PDB entry 9NH8 | electron microscopy, 3.20 A resolution | chains D and I of the 12 polymer chains in the assembly

[Chain D]
Molecule: Histone H2B 1.1
Organism: Xenopus laevis
UniProt: P02281 (H2B11_XENLA); residues 1-122 here correspond to UniProt positions 5-126 (UniProt number = residue number + 4)
Sequence (123 residues; each row starts with the number of its first residue; numbering starts at 0):
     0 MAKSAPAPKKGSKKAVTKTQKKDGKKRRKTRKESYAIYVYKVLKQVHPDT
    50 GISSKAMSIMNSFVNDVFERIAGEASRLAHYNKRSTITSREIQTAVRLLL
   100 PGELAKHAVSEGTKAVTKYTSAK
Not modelled in the structure: 0-27
Differences from the reference sequence: initiating methionine (0); engineered mutation Thr29 (Ser33 in P02281)
Curated features (UniProtKB/Swiss-Prot):
  - modified residue: Lys2 (N6-acetyllysine), Lys9 (N6-acetyllysine), Ser11 (Phosphoserine), Lys12 (N6-acetyllysine), Lys17 (N6-acetyllysine)
  - glycosylation: Ser109 (O-linked (GlcNAc) serine)
  - cross-link: Lys117 (Glycyl lysine isopeptide (Lys-Gly) (interchain with G-Cter in ubiquitin))

[Chain I]
Molecule: 205-nt DNA strand
Organism: synthetic construct
Sequence (205 nucleotides; row label = number of the first residue in the row; numbers below 1 keep their minus sign (DA-102 is residue -102)):
  -102 AACTAAAGCTTAGATGTGCGAATTCCAGCCATCAGAATCCCGGTGCCGAG
   -52 GCCGCTCAATTGGTCGTAGACAGCTCTAGCACCGCTTAAACGCACGTACG
    -2 CGCTGTCCCCCGCGTTTTAACCGCCAAGGGGATTACTCCCTAGTCTCCAG
    48 GCACGTGTCAGATATATACATCGATAGGCACTGATTGATTACTAGGAATA
    98 ACAGG
Not modelled in the structure: -102 to -80, 77-102

[How chain D and chain I interact]
Contacting residue pairs - 13 pairs, chain D then chain I:
  Thr29(D) - DT30(I)  hydrogen bond to the phosphate
  Arg30(D) - DA-45(I)  salt bridge to the phosphate
  Tyr39(D) - DG-53(I)  sugar contact
  Tyr39(D) - DG-52(I)  hydrogen bond to the phosphate
  Gly50(D) - DG-53(I)  phosphate contact
  Ile51(D) - DA-54(I)  sugar contact
  Ile51(D) - DG-53(I)  phosphate contact
  Ser52(D) - DA-54(I)  phosphate contact
  Ser53(D) - DA-54(I)  hydrogen bond to the phosphate
  Arg83(D) - DG-34(I)  phosphate contact
  Arg83(D) - DA-33(I)  salt bridge to the phosphate
  Ser84(D) - DG-34(I)  hydrogen bond to the phosphate
  Thr85(D) - DG-34(I)  phosphate contact
Also at the interface, not in a pair above, chain D (13 interface residues in all): Glu32, Lys82, Lys122
Also at the interface, not in a pair above, chain I (9 interface residues in all): DC-46, DG-41

[Overview]
The interface between chain D and chain I involves 13 residues on one side and 9 on the other; the contacts
include 4 hydrogen bonds and 2 salt bridges. Polar pairs include Thr29(D)-DT30(I), Tyr39(D)-DG-52(I) and
Ser53(D)-DA-54(I).
Chain D is Histone H2B 1.1 (Xenopus laevis) and chain I is a 205-nt DNA strand (synthetic construct); the
structure, CHD1-nucleosome complex (anchored state), was determined by electron microscopy together with 9EAR
from the same study.
